3J3Q - chains bG and bH of the 1356 polymer chains in the assembly; structure by electron microscopy.

== Chain bG (and bH) ==
Name: capsid protein
From: Human immunodeficiency virus 1
Notes: chain bH of this document is another copy of the same molecule, construct and numbering; everything in this record applies to it too
Reference sequence: Q79791 (Q79791_9HIV1); residues 1-231 here correspond to UniProt positions 133-363 (UniProt number = residue number + 132)
Amino-acid sequence (231 residues; numbered 1 to 231; the number before each row is that of its first residue):
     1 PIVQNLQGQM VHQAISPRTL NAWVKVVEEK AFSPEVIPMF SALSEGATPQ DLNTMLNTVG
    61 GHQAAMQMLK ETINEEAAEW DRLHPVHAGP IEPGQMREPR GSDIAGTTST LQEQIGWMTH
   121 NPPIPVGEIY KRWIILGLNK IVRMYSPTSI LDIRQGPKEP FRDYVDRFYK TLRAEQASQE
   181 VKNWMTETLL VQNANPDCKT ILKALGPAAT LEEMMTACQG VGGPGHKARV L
Disulfides: Cys-198/Cys-218
Construct notes: engineered mutation Glu-92 (Ala224 in Q79791)

== How chain bG and chain bH interact ==
Residue-residue contacts - 59 pairs, chain bG then chain bH:
  Val-3(bG) / Leu-6(bH)
  Gln-4(bG) / Leu-6(bH)
  Met-10(bG) / Leu-6(bH)
  Val-11(bG) / Gln-4(bH)
  Val-11(bG) / Asn-5(bH)
  His-12(bG) / Gln-4(bH)
  His-12(bG) / Glu-45(bH)
  Gln-13(bG) / Gln-4(bH)
  Ala-14(bG) / Glu-45(bH)
  Ile-15(bG) / Ala-42(bH)
  Ile-15(bG) / Glu-45(bH)
  Pro-17(bG) / Leu-43(bH)
  Leu-20(bG) / Ala-42(bH)
  Val-27(bG) / Val-230(bH)
  Lys-30(bG) / Ala-228(bH)
  Ala-31(bG) / Ala-228(bH)
  Asp-51(bG) / Glu-45(bH)
  Thr-54(bG) / Pro-38(bH)
  Asn-57(bG) / Pro-38(bH)
  Asn-57(bG) / Arg-173(bH)
  Thr-58(bG) / Pro-38(bH)
  Val-59(bG) / Arg-173(bH)
  Gly-61(bG) / Val-230(bH)
  Gly-61(bG) / Leu-231(bH)
  His-62(bG) / Asp-166(bH)
  His-62(bG) / His-226(bH)
  His-62(bG) / Arg-229(bH)
  His-62(bG) / Leu-231(bH)
  Gln-63(bG) / Asp-166(bH)
  Gln-63(bG) / Tyr-169(bH)
  Gln-63(bG) / Lys-170(bH)
  Gln-63(bG) / Arg-173(bH)
  Ala-64(bG) / Arg-162(bH)
  Ala-64(bG) / Asp-166(bH)
  Gln-67(bG) / Val-165(bH)
  Gln-67(bG) / Tyr-169(bH)
  Gln-67(bG) / Thr-186(bH)
  Gln-67(bG) / Met-215(bH)
  Met-68(bG) / Leu-211(bH)
  Met-68(bG) / Glu-212(bH)
  Lys-70(bG) / Tyr-169(bH)
  Glu-71(bG) / Leu-211(bH)
  Thr-72(bG) / Leu-211(bH)
  Glu-75(bG) / Leu-211(bH)
  Thr-107(bG) / Gln-179(bH)
  Lys-140(bG) / Thr-210(bH)
  Lys-140(bG) / Glu-212(bH)
  Arg-143(bG) / Glu-212(bH)
  Met-144(bG) / Glu-212(bH)
  Met-144(bG) / Met-215(bH)
  Met-144(bG) / Thr-216(bH)
  Tyr-145(bG) / Gly-225(bH)
  Tyr-145(bG) / His-226(bH)
  Pro-147(bG) / Pro-224(bH)
  Pro-147(bG) / Gly-225(bH)
  Thr-148(bG) / Gly-223(bH)
  Thr-148(bG) / Pro-224(bH)
  Thr-148(bG) / Gly-225(bH)
  Ser-149(bG) / Gly-223(bH)
Other interface residues (no listed pair), chain bG (39 interface residues in all): Glu-28, Gly-60, Gln-112
Other interface residues (no listed pair), chain bH (36 interface residues in all): Val-3, Pro-34, Ser-41, Pro-125, Glu-128, Glu-187, Leu-190, Lys-227

== In short ==
39 residues of chain bG face 36 of chain bH across their interface.
Chain bG and chain bH are both capsid protein (Human immunodeficiency virus 1); the structure, Atomic-level
structure of the entire HIV-1 capsid, was determined by electron microscopy, deposited together with 3J4F,
3J34 and 3J3Y.
